PDB entry 2HY5 | X-ray diffraction, 1.72 A resolution | chains A and B of the 3 polymer chains in the assembly

[Chain A]
Molecule: Putative sulfurtransferase dsrE
From: Allochromatium vinosum
Notes: EC 2.8.1.-
Reference sequence: O87896 (DSRE_CHRVI); residue numbers follow UniProt; this construct covers 1-130
Sequence (130 residues; each row starts with the number of its first residue):
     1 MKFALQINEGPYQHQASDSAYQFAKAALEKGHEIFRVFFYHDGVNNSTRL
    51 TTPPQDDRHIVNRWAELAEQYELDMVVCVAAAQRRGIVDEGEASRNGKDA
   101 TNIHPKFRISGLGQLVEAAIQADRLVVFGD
UniProt features mapped onto this chain:
  - active site: C78 (Cysteine persulfide intermediate)

[Chain B]
Molecule: Intracellular sulfur oxidation protein dsrF
From: Allochromatium vinosum
Reference sequence: O87897 (DSRF_CHRVI); residues 201-336 here correspond to UniProt positions 1-136 (UniProt number = residue number - 200)
Sequence (136 residues; each row starts with the number of its first residue):
   201 MSEVVKKFMYLNRKAPYGTIYAWEALEVVLIGAAFDQDVCVLFLDDGVYQ
   251 LTRGQDTKGIGMKNFSPTYRTLGDYEVRRIYVDRDSLEARGLTQDDLVEI
   301 AFEDMETEEEFDNIVEVIDSARVSELMNESDAVFSF
Unresolved in the structure: 201-204

[Interface between chain A and chain B]
Residue-residue contacts (37; chain A residue first):
  Q6(A) with F334(B); S335(B)
  N8(A) with S335(B), hydrogen bond (side chain-backbone)
  E9(A) with Y221(B), hydrogen bond
  Y40(A) with E224(B), hydrogen bond (side chain-backbone); E227(B); V228(B), hydrophobic
  H41(A) with Y221(B); E224(B), salt bridge; F336(B)
  A81(A) with E224(B)
  R84(A) with I220(B); W223(B); E224(B), salt bridge
  R85(A) with I220(B); E224(B), salt bridge
  L112(A) with E227(B); V228(B), hydrophobic; I231(B), hydrophobic
  G113(A) with I231(B); F235(B)
  V116(A) with G232(B); F235(B), hydrophobic
  E117(A) with F235(B)
  A119(A) with K206(B), hydrogen bond (backbone-side chain); F208(B), hydrophobic; F334(B), hydrophobic
  I120(A) with K206(B), hydrogen bond (backbone-side chain); F208(B), hydrophobic; F235(B), hydrophobic; Q237(B)
  A122(A) with K206(B), hydrogen bond (backbone-side chain)
  L125(A) with V333(B); F334(B), hydrophobic
  V127(A) with S335(B)
  D130(A) with K214(B), hydrogen bond (backbone-side chain); Y221(B)
Other interface residues (no listed pair), chain A (19 interface residues in all): L115
Other interface residues (no listed pair), chain B (19 interface residues in all): A225, A332

[Overview]
The chain A/chain B interface involves 19 residues from each chain, with 7 hydrogen bonds and 3 salt bridges.
Polar contacts include H41(A)-E224(B), R84(A)-E224(B) and R85(A)-E224(B). From UniProt: active-site residue
C78(A) on chain A.
Chain A is Putative sulfurtransferase dsrE and chain B is Intracellular sulfur oxidation protein dsrF, both
from Allochromatium vinosum; the structure, Crystal structure of DsrEFH, was determined by X-ray diffraction.
